7BTQ - chains A and F of the 6 polymer chains in the assembly; structure by electron microscopy, 4.54 A resolution (low resolution: residue-level contacts below are approximate; hydrogen-bond / salt-bridge calls are withheld).

Chain A:
Molecule: Type I restriction enzyme EcoR124II M protein
Source organism: Escherichia coli
Notes: EC 2.1.1.72
UniProt: P10484 (T1M1_ECOLX); numbering as in UniProt (aligned over 1-520)
Sequence (520 residues; numbered 1 to 520; the number before each row is that of its first residue):
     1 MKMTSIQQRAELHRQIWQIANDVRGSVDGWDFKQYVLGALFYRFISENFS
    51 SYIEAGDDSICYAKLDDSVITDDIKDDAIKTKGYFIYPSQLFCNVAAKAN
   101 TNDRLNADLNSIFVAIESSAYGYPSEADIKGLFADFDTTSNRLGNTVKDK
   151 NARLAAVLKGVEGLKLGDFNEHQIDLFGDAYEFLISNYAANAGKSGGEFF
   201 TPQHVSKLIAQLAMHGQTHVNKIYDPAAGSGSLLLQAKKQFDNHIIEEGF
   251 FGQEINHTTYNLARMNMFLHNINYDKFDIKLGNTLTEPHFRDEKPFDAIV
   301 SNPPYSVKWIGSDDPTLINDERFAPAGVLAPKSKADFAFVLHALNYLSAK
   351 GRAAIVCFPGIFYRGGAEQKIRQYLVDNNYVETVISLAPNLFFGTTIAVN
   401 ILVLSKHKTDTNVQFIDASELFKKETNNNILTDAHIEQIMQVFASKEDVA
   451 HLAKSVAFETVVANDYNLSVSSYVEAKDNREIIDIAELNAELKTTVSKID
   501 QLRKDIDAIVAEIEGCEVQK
Unresolved in the structure: 1-9, 57-70, 168-173, 191-197, 511-520
UniProt features mapped onto this chain:
  - region: Glu481 to Val510 (C-terminal tail)
  - binding site (S-adenosyl-L-methionine): Glu198 to Gln203, Ser230 to Ser232, Glu254
  - mutagenesis: Asp135 to Thr146 (Little change in holoenzyme assembly, no DNA restriction), Ala476 to Val510 (Almost complete loss of holoenzyme assembly, no DNA restriction)

Chain F:
Molecule: Type I restriction enzyme R Protein
Source organism: Escherichia coli
Notes: EC 3.1.21.3
UniProt: Q304R3 (Q304R3_ECOLX); residue numbers follow UniProt; this construct covers 1-1038
Sequence (1038 residues; row label = number of the first residue in the row):
     1 MTHQTHTIAESNNFIVLDKYIKAEPTGDSYQSESDLERELIQDLRNQGYE
    51 FISVKSQSAMLANVREQLQNLNGVVFNDSEWRRFTEQYLDNPSDGILDKT
   101 RKIHIDYICDFIFDDERLENIYLIDKKNLMRNKVQIIQQFEQAGSHANRY
   151 DVTILVNGLPLVQIELKKRGVAIREAFNQIHRYSKESFNSENSLFKYLQL
   201 FVISNGTDTRYFANTTKRDKNSFDFTMNWAKSDNTLIKDLKDFTATCFQK
   251 HTLLNVLVNYSVFDSSQTLLVMRPYQIAATERILWKIKSSFTAKNWSKPE
   301 SGGYIWHTTGSGKTLTSFKAARLATELDFIDKVFFVVDRKDLDYQTMKEY
   351 QRFSPDSVNGSENTAGLKRNLDKDDNKIIVTTIQKLNNLMKAESDLPVYN
   401 QQVVFIFDECHRSQFGEAQKNLKKKFKRYYQFGFTGTPIFPENALGSETT
   451 ASVFGRELHSYVITDAIRDEKVLKFKVDYNDVRPQFKSLETETDEKKLSA
   501 AENQQAFLHPMRIQEITQYILNNFRQKTHRTFPGSKGFNAMLAVSSVDAA
   551 KAYYATFKRLQEEAANKSATYKPLRIATIFSFAANEEQNAIGEISDETFD
   601 TSAMDSSAKEFLDAAIREYNSHFKTNFSTDSNGFQNYYRDLAQRVKNQDI
   651 DLLIVVGMFLTGFDAPTLNTLFVDKNLRYHGLMQAFSRTNRIYDATKTFG
   701 NIVTFRDLERSTIDAITLFGDKNTKNVVLEKSYTEYMEGFTDAATGEAKR
   751 GFMTVVSELEQRFPDPTSIESEKEKKDFVKLFGEYLRAENILQNYDEFAT
   801 LKALQQIDLSDPVAVEKFKAEHYVDDEKFAELQTIRLPADRKIQDYRSAY
   851 NDIRDWQRREKEAEKKEKSTTDWDDVVFEVDLLKSQEINLDYILGLIFEH
   901 NRQNKGKGEMIEEVKRLIRSSLGNRAKEGLVVDFIQQTNLDDLPDKASII
   951 DAFFTFAQREQQREAEALIKEENLNEDAAKRYIRTSLKREYATENGTELN
  1001 ETLPKLSPLNPQYKTKKQAVFQKIVSFIEKFKGVGGKI
Unresolved in the structure: 1-12, 142-147, 181-190, 862-871, 903-907, 1036-1038

How chain A and chain F interact:
Pairs across the interface (27; chain A residue first):
  Tyr52(A) - Asn1000(F)
  Tyr52(A) - Ser1007(F)
  Tyr52(A) - Pro1008(F)
  Ile53(A) - Pro1008(F)
  Glu54(A) - Pro1008(F)
  Ala55(A) - Pro1008(F)
  Tyr84(A) - Ser1007(F)
  Tyr84(A) - Pro1008(F)
  Tyr84(A) - Leu1009(F)
  Tyr84(A) - Asn1010(F)
  Tyr84(A) - Gln1012(F)
  Tyr87(A) - Lys1014(F)
  Gln90(A) - Asn995(F)
  Gln90(A) - Thr997(F)
  Leu91(A) - Thr997(F)
  Leu91(A) - Asn1000(F)
  Asn243(A) - Arg981(F)
  Ile246(A) - Arg981(F)
  Asn273(A) - Glu998(F)
  Asp314(A) - Asp343(F)
  Asp314(A) - Asn359(F)
  Pro315(A) - Asp343(F)
  Thr316(A) - Asp343(F)
  Asn319(A) - Arg639(F)
  Ala324(A) - Asn636(F)
  Asp377(A) - Asn626(F)
  Asn378(A) - Asn626(F)
Other interface residues (no listed pair), chain A (19 interface residues in all): Tyr274
Other interface residues (no listed pair), chain F (22 interface residues in all): Tyr344, Met347, Tyr350, Asn632, Leu1006, Lys1017

In short:
19 residues of chain A face 22 of chain F across their interface. From UniProt: 10
S-adenosyl-L-methionine-binding residues and 12 mutagenesis sites on chain A.
Chain A is Type I restriction enzyme EcoR124II M protein and chain F is Type I restriction enzyme R Protein,
both from Escherichia coli; the structure, EcoR124I-DNA in the Restriction-Alleviation State, was determined
by electron microscopy (same publication as 7BST, 7BTO, 7BTP and 7BTR).
